PDB entry 9ARG | electron microscopy, 4.05 A resolution (low resolution: residue-level contacts below are approximate; hydrogen-bond / salt-bridge calls are withheld) | chains B and C of the 4 polymer chains in the assembly

# Chain B
Protein: Glutamate receptor ionotropic, NMDA 2B
From: Rattus norvegicus
Reference sequence: Q00960 (NMDE2_RAT); residues 27-852 here = UniProt positions 27-852
Chain sequence (883 residues; row label = number of the first residue in the row; numbers below 1 keep their minus sign (Met-30 is residue -30)):
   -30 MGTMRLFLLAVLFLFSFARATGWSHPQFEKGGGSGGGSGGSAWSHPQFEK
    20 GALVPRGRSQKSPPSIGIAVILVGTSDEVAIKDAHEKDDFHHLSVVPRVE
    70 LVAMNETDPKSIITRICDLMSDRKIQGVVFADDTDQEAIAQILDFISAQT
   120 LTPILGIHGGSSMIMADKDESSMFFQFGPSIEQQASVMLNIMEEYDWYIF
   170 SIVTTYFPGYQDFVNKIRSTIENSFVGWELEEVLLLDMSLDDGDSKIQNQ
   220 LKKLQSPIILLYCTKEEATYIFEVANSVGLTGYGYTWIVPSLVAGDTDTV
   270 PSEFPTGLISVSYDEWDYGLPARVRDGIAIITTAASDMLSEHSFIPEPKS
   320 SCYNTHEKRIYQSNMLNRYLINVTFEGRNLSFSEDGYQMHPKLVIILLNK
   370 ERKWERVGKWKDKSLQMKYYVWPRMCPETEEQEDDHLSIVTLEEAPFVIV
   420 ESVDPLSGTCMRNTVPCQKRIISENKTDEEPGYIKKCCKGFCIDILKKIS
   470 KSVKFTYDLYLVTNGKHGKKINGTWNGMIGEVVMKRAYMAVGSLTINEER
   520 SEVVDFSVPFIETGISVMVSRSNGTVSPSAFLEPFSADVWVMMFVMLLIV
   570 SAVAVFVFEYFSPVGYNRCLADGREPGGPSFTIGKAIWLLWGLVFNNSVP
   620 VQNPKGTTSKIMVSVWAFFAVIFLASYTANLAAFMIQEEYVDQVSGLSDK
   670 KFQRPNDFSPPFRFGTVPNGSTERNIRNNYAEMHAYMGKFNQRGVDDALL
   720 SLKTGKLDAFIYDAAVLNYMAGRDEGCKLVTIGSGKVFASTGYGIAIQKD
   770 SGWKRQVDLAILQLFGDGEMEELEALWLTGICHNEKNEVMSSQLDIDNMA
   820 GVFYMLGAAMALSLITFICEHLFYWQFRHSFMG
Unresolved in the structure: -30 to 33, 395-402, 580-598, 846-852
Cystine bridges: Cys86-Cys321, Cys429-Cys456, Cys436-Cys457, Cys746-Cys801
Differences from the reference sequence: expression tag (-30 to 26); conflict Ser849 (Cys in Q00960)
UniProt features mapped onto this chain:
  - region: Lys604 to Pro623 (Pore-forming)
  - binding site (Zn(2+)): His127, Glu284
  - binding site (L-glutamate): Thr514, Arg519, Ser690, Thr691, Asp732
  - site: Asn615 (Functional determinant of NMDA receptors)
  - glycosylation (N-linked (GlcNAc...) asparagine): Asn74, Asn341, Asn348, Asn444, Asn491, Asn542, Asn688
Reported in the primary citation:
  - conformationally variable residues (loop rearrangement): Gln662

# Chain C
Protein: Glutamate receptor ionotropic, NMDA 1
From: Rattus norvegicus
Reference sequence: P35439 (NMDZ1_RAT); residues 1-847 here = UniProt positions 1-847
Chain sequence (847 residues; numbered 1 to 847; the number before each row is that of its first residue):
     1 MSTMHLLTFALLFSCSFARAASDPKIVNIGAVLSTRKHEQMFREAVNQAN
    51 KRHGSWKIQLQATSVTHKPNAIQMALSVCEDLISSQVYAILVSHPPTPND
   101 HFTPTPVSYTAGFYRIPVLGLTTRMSIYSDKSIHLSFLRTVPPYSHQSSV
   151 WFEMMRVYNWNHIILLVSDDHEGRAAQKRLETLLEERESKAEKVLQFDPG
   201 TKNVTALLMEARELEARVIILSASEDDAATVYRAAAMLDMTGSGYVWLVG
   251 EREISGNALRYAPDGIIGLQLINGKNESAHISDAVGVVAQAVHELLEKEN
   301 ITDPPRGCVGNTNIWKTGPLFKRVLMSSKYADGVTGRVEFNEDGDRKFAQ
   351 YSIMNLQNRKLVQVGIYNGTHVIPNDRKIIWPGGETEKPRGYQMSTRLKI
   401 VTIHQEPFVYVKPTMSDGTCKEEFTVNGDPVKKVICTGPNDTSPGSPRHT
   451 VPQCCYGFCIDLLIKLARTMQFTYEVHLVADGKFGTQERVQNSNKKEWNG
   501 MMGELLSGQADMIVAPLTINNERAQYIEFSKPFKYQGLTILVKKEIPRST
   551 LDSFMQPFQSTLWLLVGLSVHVVAVMLYLLDRFSPFGRFKVNSEEEEEDA
   601 LTLSSAMWFSWGVLLNSGIGEGAPRSFSARILGMVWAGFAMIIVASYTAN
   651 LAAFLVLDRPEERITGINDPRLRNPSDKFIYATVKQSSVDIYFRRQVELS
   701 TMYRHMEKHNYESAAEAIQAVRDNKLHAFIWDSAVLEFEASQKCDLVTTG
   751 ELFFRSGFGIGMRKDSPWKQQVSLSILKSHENGFMEDLDKTWVRYQECDS
   801 RSNAPATLTFENMAGVFMLVAGGIVAGIFLIFIEIAYKRHKDANGAQ
Unresolved in the structure: 1-24, 53-57, 587-600, 842-847
Cystine bridges: Cys79-Cys308, Cys420-Cys454, Cys436-Cys455, Cys744-Cys798
Differences from the reference sequence: conflict Ser22 (Cys in P35439), Gln61 (Asn in P35439), Asp239 (Asn in P35439), Gln350 (Asn in P35439), Gln471 (Asn in P35439), Gln491 (Asn in P35439), Gln771 (Asn in P35439), Asn844 (Arg in P35439), Gly845 (Arg in P35439), Ala846 (Lys in P35439)
UniProt features mapped onto this chain:
  - region: Leu603 to Pro624 (Pore-forming)
  - binding site (glycine): Pro516, Thr518, Arg523, Ser688, Asp732
  - glycosylation (N-linked (GlcNAc...) asparagine): Asn203, Asn276, Asn300, Asn368, Asn440, Asn674

# Chain B / chain C interface
Residue-residue contacts (48; chain B residue first):
  Ser520(B) - Leu777(C)
  Glu552(B) - Thr807(C)
  Phe554(B) - Thr807(C)
  Phe554(B) - Met813(C)
  Ser555(B) - Thr807(C)
  Ser555(B) - Leu808(C)
  Met561(B) - Phe810(C)
  Met565(B) - Phe817(C)
  Met565(B) - Val820(C)
  Val569(B) - Ile824(C)
  Phe577(B) - Gly827(C)
  Phe577(B) - Ile828(C)
  Phe577(B) - Ile831(C)
  Asn622(B) - Gly618(C)
  Asn622(B) - Ile619(C)
  Thr627(B) - Gly827(C)
  Thr627(B) - Ile831(C)
  Lys629(B) - Trp608(C)
  Lys629(B) - Ile619(C)
  Ile630(B) - Trp608(C)
  Ser633(B) - Leu615(C)
  Val634(B) - Leu819(C)
  Ala636(B) - Ser617(C)
  Phe637(B) - Leu615(C)
  Phe638(B) - Val816(C)
  Ile641(B) - Tyr647(C)
  Ile641(B) - Val816(C)
  Ala648(B) - Leu651(C)
  Ala648(B) - Ala652(C)
  Ala648(B) - Leu655(C)
  Asn649(B) - Leu655(C)
  Asn649(B) - Ala806(C)
  Asn649(B) - Leu808(C)
  Ala652(B) - Leu655(C)
  Ala652(B) - Val656(C)
  Phe653(B) - Pro805(C)
  Ile655(B) - Val656(C)
  Gln656(B) - Ala804(C)
  Gln656(B) - Pro805(C)
  Lys755(B) - Glu786(C)
  Ala758(B) - His780(C)
  Ser759(B) - Tyr535(C)
  Ser759(B) - His780(C)
  Leu778(B) - Asn521(C)
  Leu781(B) - Asn520(C)
  Leu781(B) - Ala524(C)
  Gln782(B) - Asn521(C)
  Phe784(B) - Phe754(C)
Also at the interface, not in a pair above, chain B (44 interface residues in all): Ile515, Glu531, Pro553, Val558, Asn615, Pro623, Thr626, Val640, Ala644, Ser645, Asn694, Thr760, Gly785
Also at the interface, not in a pair above, chain C (42 interface residues in all): Ile519, Gln525, Lys531, Phe554, Asn616, Thr648, Glu781, Asp789, Thr809

# Overview
The interface between chain B and chain C involves 44 residues on one side and 42 on the other. UniProt lists
Zn2+-binding residues His127(B) and Glu284(B) and 5 L-glutamate-binding residues on chain B; 5 glycine-binding
residues on chain C. From the paper: conformational variability at Gln662(B).
Chain B is Glutamate receptor ionotropic, NMDA 2B and chain C is Glutamate receptor ionotropic, NMDA 1, both
from Rattus norvegicus; the structure, Rat GluN1-GluN2B NMDA receptor channel in apo conformation, was
determined by electron microscopy, deposited together with 9ARE, 9ARF, 9ARH, 9ARI and 9BIB.
